Entry 6MGW (electron microscopy, 3.50 A resolution); this record covers chains A and B.

== Chain A (and B) ==
Protein: Calcium permeable stress-gated cation channel 1
From: Arabidopsis thaliana
Notes: chain B of this document is another copy of the same molecule, construct and numbering; everything in this record applies to it too
UniProt: Q5XEZ5 (CSC1_ARATH); residues 1-771 here = UniProt positions 1-771
Amino-acid sequence (781 residues; row label = number of the first residue in the row):
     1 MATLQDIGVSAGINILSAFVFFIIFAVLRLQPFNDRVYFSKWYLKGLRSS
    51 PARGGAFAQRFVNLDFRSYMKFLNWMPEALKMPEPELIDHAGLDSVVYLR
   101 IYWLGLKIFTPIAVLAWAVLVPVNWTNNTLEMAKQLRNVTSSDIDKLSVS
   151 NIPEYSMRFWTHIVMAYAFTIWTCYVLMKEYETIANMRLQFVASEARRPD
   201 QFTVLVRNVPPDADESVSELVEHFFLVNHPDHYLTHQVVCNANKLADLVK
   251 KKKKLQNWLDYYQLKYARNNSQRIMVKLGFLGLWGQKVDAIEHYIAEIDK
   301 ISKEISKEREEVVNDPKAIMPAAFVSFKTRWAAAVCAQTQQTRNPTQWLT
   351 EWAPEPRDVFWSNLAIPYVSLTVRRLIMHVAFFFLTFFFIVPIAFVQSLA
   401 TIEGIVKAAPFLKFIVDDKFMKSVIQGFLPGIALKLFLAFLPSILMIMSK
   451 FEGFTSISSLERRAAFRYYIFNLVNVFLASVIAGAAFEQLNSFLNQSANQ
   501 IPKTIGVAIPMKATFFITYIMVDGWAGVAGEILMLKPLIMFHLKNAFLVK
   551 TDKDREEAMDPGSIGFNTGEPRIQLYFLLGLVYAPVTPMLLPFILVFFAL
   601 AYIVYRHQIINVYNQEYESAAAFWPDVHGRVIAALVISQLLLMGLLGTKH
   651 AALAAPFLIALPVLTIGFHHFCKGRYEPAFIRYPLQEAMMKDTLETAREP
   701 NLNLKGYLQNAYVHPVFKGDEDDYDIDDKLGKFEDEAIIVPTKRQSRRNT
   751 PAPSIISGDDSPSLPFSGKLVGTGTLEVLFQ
Not modelled in the structure: 1-2, 51-70, 123-155, 402-419, 491-501, 719-781
Sequence notes: expression tag (772-781)
Swiss-Prot annotation at these positions:
  - mutagenesis: Trp-75 (W75K: Abolished activation in response to poke without affecting activation in response to stretch), Pro-77 (P77R: Does not affect activation in response to poke or stretch), Leu-80 (L80E: Abolished activation in response to poke without affecting activation in response to stretch), Val-335 (V335W: Abolished homodimerization, leading to formation of a monomer), Lys-435 (K435I: Abolished activation in response to poke; when associated with I-536), Leu-438 (L438K: Converts the channel into a constitutively active phospholipid scramblase), Ala-439 (A439K: Converts the channel into an osmolarity-sensing phospholipid scramblase), Glu-531 (E531A: Decreases the stretch-activated single-channel conductance by 1.6-fold), Lys-536 (K536I: Abolished activation in response to poke; when associated with I-435)

== How chain A and chain B interact ==
Residue-residue contacts - 52 pairs, chain A then chain B:
  Gln-190(A) / Arg-343(B)
  Phe-224(A) / Gln-686(B)
  Val-227(A) / Met-689(B)
  Asn-228(A) / Trp-331(B)  hydrogen bond (backbone-side chain)
  Asn-228(A) / Gln-686(B)
  Asn-228(A) / Met-689(B)
  His-229(A) / Trp-331(B)
  His-229(A) / Leu-685(B)
  Pro-230(A) / Met-689(B)
  Trp-331(A) / Asn-228(B)  hydrogen bond (side chain-backbone)
  Trp-331(A) / His-229(B)
  Val-335(A) / Val-335(B)  hydrophobic
  Gln-338(A) / Gln-338(B)
  Gln-338(A) / Gln-340(B)
  Gln-338(A) / Arg-682(B)  hydrogen bond (backbone-side chain)
  Thr-339(A) / Arg-682(B)
  Thr-339(A) / Leu-685(B)
  Gln-340(A) / Gln-338(B)
  Gln-340(A) / Pro-678(B)
  Gln-340(A) / Arg-682(B)
  Gln-340(A) / Pro-684(B)
  Gln-340(A) / Leu-685(B)  hydrogen bond (backbone-backbone)
  Gln-341(A) / Pro-684(B)
  Gln-341(A) / Leu-685(B)
  Gln-341(A) / Gln-686(B)  hydrogen bond (backbone-backbone)
  Thr-342(A) / Pro-684(B)
  Thr-342(A) / Gln-686(B)  hydrogen bond
  Arg-343(A) / Gln-190(B)
  Arg-343(A) / Glu-687(B)  salt bridge
  Pro-345(A) / Arg-675(B)
  Pro-345(A) / Pro-678(B)  hydrophobic
  Arg-675(A) / Pro-345(B)
  Pro-678(A) / Gln-340(B)
  Pro-678(A) / Pro-345(B)  hydrophobic
  Arg-682(A) / Gln-338(B)  hydrogen bond (side chain-backbone)
  Arg-682(A) / Thr-339(B)
  Arg-682(A) / Gln-340(B)
  Pro-684(A) / Gln-340(B)
  Pro-684(A) / Gln-341(B)
  Pro-684(A) / Thr-342(B)
  Leu-685(A) / His-229(B)
  Leu-685(A) / Thr-339(B)
  Leu-685(A) / Gln-340(B)  hydrogen bond (backbone-backbone)
  Leu-685(A) / Gln-341(B)
  Gln-686(A) / Phe-224(B)
  Gln-686(A) / Asn-228(B)
  Gln-686(A) / Gln-341(B)  hydrogen bond (backbone-backbone)
  Gln-686(A) / Thr-342(B)  hydrogen bond
  Glu-687(A) / Arg-343(B)  salt bridge
  Met-689(A) / Val-227(B)
  Met-689(A) / Asn-228(B)
  Met-689(A) / Pro-230(B)
Other interface residues (no listed pair), chain A (27 interface residues in all): Leu-189, Ala-193, Asn-344, Tyr-683
Other interface residues (no listed pair), chain B (27 interface residues in all): Leu-189, Ala-193, Asn-344, Tyr-683

== Overview ==
Chain A and chain B each contribute 27 residues to their interface, with 10 hydrogen bonds and 2 salt bridges.
Polar pairs include Arg-343(A)/Glu-687(B), Asn-228(A)/Trp-331(B) and Gln-338(A)/Arg-682(B). From UniProt: 9
mutagenesis sites on chain A.
Both chains are Calcium permeable stress-gated cation channel 1 (Arabidopsis thaliana). Entry 6MGW (Structure
of mechanically activated ion channel OSCA1.2 in LMNG) was determined by electron microscopy together with
6MGV from the same study.
